Entry 7BOI (electron microscopy, 2.98 A resolution); this record covers chains A and F of the 14 polymer chains in the assembly.

Chain A:
Molecule: 16S rRNA
From: Escherichia coli K-12
Sequence (1542 nucleotides; numbered 1 to 1542; the number before each row is that of its first residue):
     1 AAAUUGAAGA GUUUGAUCAU GGCUCAGAUU GAACGCUGGC GGCAGGCCUA ACACAUGCAA
    61 GUCGAACGGU AACAGGAAGA AGCUUGCUUC UUUGCUGACG AGUGGCGGAC GGGUGAGUAA
   121 UGUCUGGGAA ACUGCCUGAU GGAGGGGGAU AACUACUGGA AACGGUAGCU AAUACCGCAU
   181 AACGUCGCAA GACCAAAGAG GGGGACCUUC GGGCCUCUUG CCAUCGGAUG UGCCCAGAUG
   241 GGAUUAGCUA GUAGGUGGGG UAACGGCUCA CCUAGGCGAC GAUCCCUAGC UGGUCUGAGA
   301 GGAUGACCAG CCACACUGGA ACUGAGACAC GGUCCAGACU CCUACGGGAG GCAGCAGUGG
   361 GGAAUAUUGC ACAAUGGGCG CAAGCCUGAU GCAGCCAUGC CGCGUGUAUG AAGAAGGCCU
   421 UCGGGUUGUA AAGUACUUUC AGCGGGGAGG AAGGGAGUAA AGUUAAUACC UUUGCUCAUU
   481 GACGUUACCC GCAGAAGAAG CACCGGCUAA CUCCGUGCCA GCAGCCXCGG UAAUACGGAG
   541 GGUGCAAGCG UUAAUCGGAA UUACUGGGCG UAAAGCGCAC GCAGGCGGUU UGUUAAGUCA
   601 GAUGUGAAAU CCCCGGGCUC AACCUGGGAA CUGCAUCUGA UACUGGCAAG CUUGAGUCUC
   661 GUAGAGGGGG GUAGAAUUCC AGGUGUAGCG GUGAAAUGCG UAGAGAUCUG GAGGAAUACC
   721 GGUGGCGAAG GCGGCCCCCU GGACGAAGAC UGACGCUCAG GUGCGAAAGC GUGGGGAGCA
   781 AACAGGAUUA GAUACCCUGG UAGUCCACGC CGUAAACGAU GUCGACUUGG AGGUUGUGCC
   841 CUUGAGGCGU GGCUUCCGGA GCUAACGCGU UAAGUCGACC GCCUGGGGAG UACGGCCGCA
   901 AGGUUAAAAC UCAAAUGAAU UGACGGGGGC CCGCACAAGC GGUGGAGCAU GUGGUUUAAU
   961 UCGAUGXAAC GCGAAGAACC UUACCUGGUC UUGACAUCCA CGGAAGUUUU CAGAGAUGAG
  1021 AAUGUGCCUU CGGGAACCGU GAGACAGGUG CUGCAUGGCU GUCGUCAGCU CGUGUUGUGA
  1081 AAUGUUGGGU UAAGUCCCGC AACGAGCGCA ACCCUUAUCC UUUGUUGCCA GCGGUCCGGC
  1141 CGGGAACUCA AAGGAGACUG CCAGUGAUAA ACUGGAGGAA GGUGGGGAUG ACGUCAAGUC
  1201 AUCAUGGCCC UUACGACCAG GGCUACACAC GUGCUACAAU GGCGCAUACA AAGAGAAGCG
  1261 ACCUCGCGAG AGCAAGCGGA CCUCAUAAAG UGCGUCGUAG UCCGGAUUGG AGUCUGCAAC
  1321 UCGACUCCAU GAAGUCGGAA UCGCUAGUAA UCGUGGAUCA GAAUGCCACG GUGAAUACGU
  1381 UCCCGGGCCU UGUACACACC GCCCGUXACA CCAUGGGAGU GGGUUGCAAA AGAAGUAGGU
  1441 AGCUUAACCU UCGGGAGGGC GCUUACCACU UUGUGAUUCA UGACUGGGGU GAAGUCGUAA
  1501 CAAGGUAACC GUAGGGGAAC CUGCGGUUGG AUCACCUCCU UA
Not modelled in the structure: 931-1386, 1535-1542
Modified residues: PSU (pseudouridine-5'-monophosphate) at position 516, G7M (N7-methyl-guanosine-5'-monophosphate) at position 527, 2MG (2N-methylguanosine-5'-monophosphate) at position 966, 5MC (5-methylcytidine-5'-monophosphate) at position 967, 2MG (2N-methylguanosine-5'-monophosphate) at position 1207, 4OC (4n,o2'-methylcytidine-5'-monophosphate) at position 1402, 5MC (5-methylcytidine-5'-monophosphate) at position 1407, UR3 (3-methyluridine-5'-monophoshate) at position 1498, 2MG (2N-methylguanosine-5'-monophosphate) at position 1516, MA6 (6N-dimethyladenosine-5'-monophoshate) at position 1518, MA6 (6N-dimethyladenosine-5'-monophoshate) at position 1519
Ion coordination: Mg2+ site 1 near G21 (its only coordinating residue here); Mg2+ site 2: C48, U49, G115; Mg2+ site 3 near A53 (its only coordinating residue here); Mg2+ site 4: A59, C386, U387; Mg2+ site 5 near G100 (its only coordinating residue here); Mg2+ site 6: A109, G331; Mg2+ site 7 near G111 (its only coordinating residue here); Mg2+ site 8: A116, G117, G289; Mg2+ site 9: G145, A197; Mg2+ site 10: A174, C175; Mg2+ site 11: G299, G558; Mg2+ site 12 near C328 (its only coordinating residue here); 27 more Mg2+ sites not listed
From the paper describing this entry:
  - contacts within the chain: A923-U1393, U1393-A1502

Chain F:
Molecule: 30S ribosomal protein S6
From: Escherichia coli (strain K12)
UniProt: P02358 (RS6_ECOLI); residue numbers follow UniProt; this construct covers 1-135
Chain sequence (135 residues; numbered 1 to 135; the number before each row is that of its first residue):
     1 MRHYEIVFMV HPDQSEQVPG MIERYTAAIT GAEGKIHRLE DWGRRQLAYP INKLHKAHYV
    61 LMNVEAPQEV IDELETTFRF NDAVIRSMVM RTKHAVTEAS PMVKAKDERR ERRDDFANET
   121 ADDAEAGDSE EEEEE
Not modelled in the structure: 107-135

How chain A and chain F interact:
Contacting residue pairs (19):
  U662(A) with Lys93(F), salt bridge to the phosphate
  G671(A) with Arg79(F), hydrogen bond to the sugar
  A673(A) with Arg86(F), hydrogen bond to the phosphate
  G674(A) with Tyr49(F), sugar contact; Arg86(F), salt bridge to the phosphate
  G710(A) with Lys53(F), salt bridge to the phosphate
  C735(A) with Met88(F), sugar contact
  C736(A) with Met88(F), sugar contact; Val89(F), hydrogen bond to the sugar; Met90(F), phosphate contact
  C737(A) with Tyr4(F), phosphate contact; Met90(F), phosphate contact; Arg91(F), hydrogen bond to the phosphate
  C738(A) with Arg2(F), salt bridge to the phosphate; Tyr4(F), hydrogen bond to the phosphate; Gln68(F), phosphate contact; Arg91(F), salt bridge to the phosphate
  C739(A) with Arg2(F), salt bridge to the phosphate; Gln68(F), phosphate contact
Other interface residues (no listed pair), chain A (12 interface residues in all): A663, U709
Other interface residues (no listed pair), chain F (13 interface residues in all): Asp72

In short:
Chain A and chain F form an interface of 12 and 13 residues respectively; the contacts include 5 hydrogen
bonds and 6 salt bridges. Polar contacts include G671(A)-Arg79(F), C736(A)-Val89(F) and A673(A)-Arg86(F).
C48(A), U49(A) and G115(A) form the Mg2+ site 2. From the paper: contacts within the chain involving A923(A),
U1393(A) and A1502(A).
Here chain A is 16S rRNA (Escherichia coli K-12) and chain F is 30S ribosomal protein S6 (Escherichia coli
(strain K12)). Entry 7BOI (Bacterial 30S ribosomal subunit assembly complex state F (multibody refinement for
body domain of 30S ribosome)) was determined by electron microscopy (same publication as 7AF3, 7AF5, 7AF8,
7AFA, 7AFD, 7AFH and 17 further entries).
